Entry 8BQU (X-ray diffraction, 2.70 A resolution); this record covers chains A and C of the 3 polymer chains in the assembly.

# Chain A
Protein: Zona pellucida sperm-binding protein 3
From: Oryzias latipes
UniProtKB: Q91184 (Q91184_ORYLA); residue numbers follow UniProt; this construct covers 74-393
Sequence (320 residues; numbered 74 to 393; the number before each row is that of its first residue):
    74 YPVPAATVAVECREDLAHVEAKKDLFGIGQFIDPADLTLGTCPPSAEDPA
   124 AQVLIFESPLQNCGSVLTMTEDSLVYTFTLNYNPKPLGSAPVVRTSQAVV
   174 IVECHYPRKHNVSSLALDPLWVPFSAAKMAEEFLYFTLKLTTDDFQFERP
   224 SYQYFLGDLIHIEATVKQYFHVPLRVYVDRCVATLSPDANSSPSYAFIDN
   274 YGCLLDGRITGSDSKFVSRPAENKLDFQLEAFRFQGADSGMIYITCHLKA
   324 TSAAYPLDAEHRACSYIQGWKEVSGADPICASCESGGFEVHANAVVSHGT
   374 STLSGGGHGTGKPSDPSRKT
Not modelled in the structure: 74-76, 375-393
Disulfides: Cys85-Cys177, Cys115-Cys136, Cys254-Cys319, Cys276-Cys356, Cys337-Cys353
Glycans and other covalent adducts: N-acetylglucosamine (NAG) linked to Asn184
Reported in the primary citation:
  - post-translational modification sites: Asn184
  - mutagenesis - N184A: unchanged expression
  - conformationally variable residues (order/disorder transition): Gly359 to Ser374

# Chain C
Protein: Choriogenin H
From: Oryzias latipes
UniProtKB: P79817 (P79817_ORYLA); residue numbers follow UniProt; this construct covers 221-387
Sequence (167 residues; each row starts with the number of its first residue):
   221 TPPIGPPPPKSCEVPRDVRVPCGVPDISPSACDAIDCCHDGQSCYFGTGA
   271 TVQCTKDGHFIVVVAKDVTLPHIDLETISLLGQGQDCGPADSNSAFAIYY
   321 FPVTYCGTVVMEEPGVIVYENRMTSSYEVGVGPLGAITRDSSFELLFQCR
   371 YRATSVETLVVEVQPPD
Not modelled in the structure: 221-228
Disulfides: Cys232-Cys258, Cys242-Cys257, Cys252-Cys264, Cys274-Cys369, Cys307-Cys326

# How chain A and chain C interact
Pairs across the interface (103):
  Trp194(A) with Leu290(C); Ser361(C)
  Val195(A) with Thr289(C); Leu290(C), hydrogen bond (backbone-backbone); Ser361(C), hydrogen bond (backbone-side chain)
  Pro196(A) with Ser361(C); Ser362(C)
  Phe197(A) with Val288(C), hydrophobic; Thr289(C); Ser362(C), hydrogen bond (backbone-backbone); Phe363(C), hydrophobic; Glu364(C), hydrogen bond (backbone-backbone); Leu365(C), hydrophobic
  Ser198(A) with Glu364(C)
  Ala199(A) with Glu364(C), hydrogen bond (backbone-backbone); Leu365(C); Leu366(C), hydrogen bond (backbone-backbone)
  Ala200(A) with Leu366(C)
  Lys201(A) with Ala270(C); Val272(C); Leu365(C); Leu366(C), hydrogen bond (backbone-backbone); Phe367(C); Gln368(C), hydrogen bond (backbone-backbone)
  Met202(A) with Gln368(C)
  Ala203(A) with Val272(C); Cys274(C), hydrophobic; Gln368(C), hydrogen bond (backbone-backbone); Cys369(C); Arg370(C), hydrogen bond (backbone-backbone)
  Glu204(A) with Cys274(C); Arg370(C); Arg372(C), salt bridge
  Glu205(A) with Cys274(C); Arg370(C); Tyr371(C); Arg372(C), hydrogen bond (backbone-backbone)
  Phe206(A) with Tyr371(C); Arg372(C)
  Leu207(A) with Ile337(C), hydrophobic; Arg372(C), hydrogen bond (backbone-backbone); Ala373(C), hydrophobic
  Phe209(A) with Ala373(C); Ser375(C); Glu377(C)
  Leu211(A) with Glu377(C); Thr378(C); Leu379(C), hydrophobic
  Leu213(A) with Val380(C); Val381(C), hydrophobic
  Tyr225(A) with Val380(C); Val381(C); Glu382(C), hydrogen bond (backbone-backbone)
  Gln226(A) with Glu382(C), hydrogen bond
  Tyr227(A) with Glu382(C), hydrogen bond (backbone-backbone); Val383(C); Gln384(C), hydrogen bond (backbone-backbone)
  Phe228(A) with Gln384(C); Pro386(C), hydrophobic; Asp387(C)
  Leu229(A) with Val383(C), hydrophobic; Gln384(C), hydrogen bond (backbone-backbone); Pro385(C), hydrophobic
  Ile235(A) with Leu379(C), hydrophobic
  Tyr242(A) with Lys276(C); Asp277(C)
  Phe243(A) with Asp277(C), hydrogen bond (backbone-backbone); Gly278(C); His279(C); Val323(C); Thr324(C), hydrogen bond (backbone-side chain)
  His244(A) with Thr324(C); Tyr339(C); Tyr371(C)
  Val245(A) with Tyr339(C), hydrogen bond (backbone-side chain)
  Leu247(A) with Ile337(C), hydrophobic
  Phe305(A) with Val383(C)
  Arg306(A) with Val383(C), hydrogen bond (side chain-backbone); Pro385(C)
  Gly313(A) with Glu382(C); Val383(C), hydrogen bond (backbone-backbone)
  Met314(A) with Val380(C), hydrophobic; Val381(C)
  Ile315(A) with Val380(C); Val381(C), hydrogen bond (backbone-backbone)
  Tyr316(A) with Leu379(C); Val380(C), hydrophobic
  Ile317(A) with Thr378(C), hydrogen bond (backbone-side chain); Leu379(C), hydrogen bond (backbone-backbone)
  Thr318(A) with Val376(C); Glu377(C); Thr378(C)
  Cys319(A) with Val376(C); Glu377(C), hydrogen bond (backbone-backbone)
  His320(A) with Ser375(C)
  Leu321(A) with Thr374(C), hydrogen bond (backbone-side chain); Ser375(C), hydrogen bond (backbone-backbone); Glu377(C)
  Lys322(A) with Ala373(C)
  Ala323(A) with Ala373(C), hydrogen bond (backbone-backbone)
  Thr324(A) with Glu332(C); Ile337(C)
  Ser325(A) with Glu332(C), hydrogen bond (backbone-side chain)
Also at the interface, not in a pair above, chain A (48 interface residues in all): Tyr208, Lys212, Ile233, Ala304, Tyr328
Also at the interface, not in a pair above, chain C (48 interface residues in all): Gln273, Thr275, Pro291, Pro322, Val330, Tyr347
From the paper, about this interface:
  - specific contacts: Tyr339(C)-Val245(A) (hydrogen bond), Tyr371(C)-His244(A), Tyr371(C)-Leu207(A), Leu379(C)-Leu211(A), Leu379(C)-Leu213(A)
  - interface residues, chain A: Phe197(A)

# Overview
The chain A/chain C interface involves 48 residues from each chain; the contacts include 30 hydrogen bonds and
1 salt bridge. Among the polar pairs are Glu204(A)-Arg372(C), Val195(A)-Ser361(C) and Gln226(A)-Glu382(C). The
paper describes a hydrogen bond between Tyr339(C) and Val245(A); contacts between Tyr371(C) and His244(A),
Tyr371(C) and Leu207(A) and Leu379(C) and Leu211(A) among others. From the paper: N184A of chain A leaves
expression unchanged; the interface residue Phe197(A).
Chain A is Zona pellucida sperm-binding protein 3 and chain C is Choriogenin H, both from Oryzias latipes; the
structure, Molecular basis of ZP3/ZP1 heteropolymerization: crystal structure of a native vertebrate egg coat
filament, was determined by X-ray diffraction (same publication as 8RKF, 8RKG, 8RKH and 8RKI).
